Entry 8U81 (electron microscopy, 3.82 A resolution); this record covers chains K4 and B4 of the 20 polymer chains in the assembly.

# Chain K4
Molecule: BTB/POZ domain-containing protein KCTD5
Organism: Homo sapiens
UniProtKB: Q9NXV2 (KCTD5_HUMAN); residues 1-233 here = UniProt positions 1-233
Chain sequence (233 residues; each row starts with the number of its first residue):
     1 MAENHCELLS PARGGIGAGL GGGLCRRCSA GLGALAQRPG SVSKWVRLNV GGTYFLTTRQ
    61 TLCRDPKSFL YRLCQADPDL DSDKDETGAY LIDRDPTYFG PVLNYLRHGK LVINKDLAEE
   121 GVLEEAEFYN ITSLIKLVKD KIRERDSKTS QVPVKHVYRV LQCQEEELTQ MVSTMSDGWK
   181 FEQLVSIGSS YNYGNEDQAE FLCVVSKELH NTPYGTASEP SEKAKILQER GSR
Unresolved in the structure: 1-39
Swiss-Prot annotation at these positions:
  - modified residue: Ala2 (N-acetylalanine), Ser10 (Phosphoserine)
What the authors report for this chain:
  - mutagenesis - F128A, L161R: abolished catalytic activity (ubiquitylation activity)
  - mutagenesis - L209*: decreased catalytic activity (activity)
  - mutagenesis - F128A: unchanged binding to Gbeta 
  - mutagenesis - L161R: abolished catalytic activity with Guanine nucleotide-binding protein G(I)/G(S)/G(T) subunit beta-1 (chain B4)
  - mutagenesis - L209* (10-fold): decreased binding to Guanine nucleotide-binding protein G(I)/G(S)/G(T) subunit beta-1 (chain B4)
  - mutagenesis - L209*: decreased catalytic activity with Guanine nucleotide-binding protein G(I)/G(S)/G(T) subunit beta-1 (chain B4)

# Chain B4
Molecule: Guanine nucleotide-binding protein G(I)/G(S)/G(T) subunit beta-1
Organism: Homo sapiens
UniProtKB: P62873 (GBB1_HUMAN); numbering as in UniProt (aligned over 1-340)
Chain sequence (340 residues; each row starts with the number of its first residue):
     1 MSELDQLRQE AEQLKNQIRD ARKACADATL SQITNNIDPV GRIQMRTRRT LRGHLAKIYA
    61 MHWGTDSRLL VSASQDGKLI IWDSYTTNKV HAIPLRSSWV MTCAYAPSGN YVACGGLDNI
   121 CSIYNLKTRE GNVRVSRELA GHTGYLSCCR FLDDNQIVTS SGDTTCALWD IETGQQTTTF
   181 TGHTGDVMSL SLAPDTRLFV SGACDASAKL WDVREGMCRQ TFTGHESDIN AICFFPNGNA
   241 FATGSDDATC RLFDLRADQE LMTYSHDNII CGITSVSFSK SGRLLLAGYD DFNCNVWDAL
   301 KADRAGVLAG HDNRVSCLGV TDDGMAVATG SWDSFLKIWN
Unresolved in the structure: 1
Swiss-Prot annotation at these positions:
  - modified residue: Ser2 (N-acetylserine), His266 (Phosphohistidine)
  - natural variant: Leu30 (L30F: In MRD42; uncertain significance), Arg52 (R52G: In MRD42), Gly64 (G64V: In MRD42), Asp76 (D76E: In MRD42; D76G: In MRD42), Gly77 (G77S: In MRD42), Lys78 (K78R: In MRD42), Ile80 (I80N: In MRD42; I80T: In MRD42), His91 (H91R: In MRD42; uncertain significance), Ala92 (A92T: In MRD42), Pro94 (P94S: In MRD42), Leu95 (L95P: In MRD42), Arg96 (R96L: In MRD42), 5 further natural variant entries in UniProt
What the authors report for this chain:
  - post-translational modification sites: Lys23
  - mutagenesis - K78E, K89E, A92D: abolished catalytic activity (ubiquitylation activity)
  - mutagenesis - K78E, K89E, A92D: abolished catalytic activity with BTB/POZ domain-containing protein KCTD5 (chain K4)

# Chain K4 / chain B4 interface
Residue-residue contacts - 50 pairs, chain K4 then chain B4:
  Arg159(K4) - Gly77(B4)  hydrogen bond (side chain-backbone)
  Arg159(K4) - Pro94(B4)
  Arg159(K4) - Leu95(B4)  hydrogen bond (side chain-backbone)
  Arg159(K4) - Arg96(B4)
  Arg159(K4) - Ser97(B4)
  Arg159(K4) - Ser98(B4)
  Leu161(K4) - Ala92(B4)
  Gln162(K4) - Gly53(B4)
  Gln164(K4) - Thr87(B4)
  Gln164(K4) - Asn88(B4)
  Gln164(K4) - Lys89(B4)  hydrogen bond
  Glu167(K4) - Asn88(B4)
  Glu167(K4) - Lys89(B4)
  Thr174(K4) - Gly131(B4)
  Thr174(K4) - Asn132(B4)
  Thr174(K4) - Val133(B4)
  Met175(K4) - Asn132(B4)  hydrogen bond (backbone-side chain)
  Ser176(K4) - Ile93(B4)
  Ser176(K4) - Pro94(B4)
  Ser176(K4) - Asn132(B4)
  Ser176(K4) - Val133(B4)
  Asp177(K4) - Asn132(B4)  hydrogen bond (backbone-side chain)
  Asp177(K4) - Val133(B4)
  Asp177(K4) - Arg134(B4)  salt bridge
  Trp179(K4) - Pro94(B4)  hydrophobic
  Trp179(K4) - Leu95(B4)
  Trp179(K4) - Arg96(B4)
  Asp197(K4) - Arg52(B4)  salt bridge
  Gln198(K4) - Thr87(B4)  hydrogen bond
  Gln198(K4) - Lys89(B4)  hydrogen bond (backbone-side chain)
  Leu202(K4) - Leu55(B4)  hydrophobic
  Lys207(K4) - Arg96(B4)
  Leu209(K4) - Arg96(B4)
  Asn211(K4) - Arg96(B4)
  Glu219(K4) - Asn119(B4)
  Glu219(K4) - Thr143(B4)
  Lys223(K4) - Tyr145(B4)
  Lys223(K4) - Asp186(B4)
  Lys223(K4) - Cys204(B4)
  Ala224(K4) - Leu117(B4)
  Leu227(K4) - Tyr59(B4)
  Leu227(K4) - Tyr145(B4)
  Gln228(K4) - Trp99(B4)
  Gln228(K4) - Leu117(B4)
  Arg230(K4) - Arg314(B4)
  Arg230(K4) - Trp332(B4)
  Gly231(K4) - Lys57(B4)
  Gly231(K4) - Gln75(B4)  hydrogen bond (backbone-side chain)
  Gly231(K4) - Trp332(B4)
  Arg233(K4) - Lys57(B4)
Also at the interface, not in a pair above, chain K4 (28 interface residues in all): Val157, Val160, Val205, Ser232
Also at the interface, not in a pair above, chain B4 (34 interface residues in all): Asp76, Lys78, His91, Asp228
The authors on this interface:
  - hot spots on chain K4 (mutagenesis) - L161R: abolished binding to Guanine nucleotide-binding protein G(I)/G(S)/G(T) subunit beta-1 (chain B4)
  - hot spots on chain B4 (mutagenesis) - K78E, K89E, A92D: abolished binding to BTB/POZ domain-containing protein KCTD5 (chain K4)

# Summary
Chain K4 and chain B4 form an interface of 28 and 34 residues respectively, with 8 hydrogen bonds and 2 salt
bridges. Polar contacts include Asp177(K4)-Arg134(B4), Asp197(K4)-Arg52(B4) and Arg159(K4)-Gly77(B4). From the
paper: K78E, K89E and A92D of chain B4 abolish catalytic activity (ubiquitylation activity); a modification
site at Lys23(B4); 6 substitutions were tested in all.
Here chain K4 is BTB/POZ domain-containing protein KCTD5 and chain B4 is Guanine nucleotide-binding protein
G(I)/G(S)/G(T) subunit beta-1, both from Homo sapiens. Entry 8U81 (KCTD5/Cullin3/Gbeta1gamma2 Complex: State A
From Composite RELION Multi-body Refinement Map) was determined by electron microscopy together with 8U7Z,
8U80, 8U82, 8U83 and 8U84 from the same study.
